4YYM - chains A and B of the 3 polymer chains in the assembly; structure by X-ray diffraction, 1.50 A resolution.

Chain A (and B):
Molecule: Transcription initiation factor TFIID subunit 1
From: Homo sapiens
Notes: fragment: bromodomain; chain B of this document is another copy of the same molecule, construct and numbering; everything in this record applies to it too
UniProtKB: P21675 (TAF1_HUMAN); numbering as in UniProt (aligned over 1497-1638)
Chain sequence (144 residues; each row starts with the number of its first residue):
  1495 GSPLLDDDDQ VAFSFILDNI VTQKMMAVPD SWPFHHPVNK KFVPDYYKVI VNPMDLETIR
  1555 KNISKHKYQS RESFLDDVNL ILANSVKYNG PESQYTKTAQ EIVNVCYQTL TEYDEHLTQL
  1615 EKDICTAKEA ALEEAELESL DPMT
Disordered / not traced: 1495-1499, 1632-1638 (chain B: 1495-1499, 1633-1638)
Construct notes: expression tag (1495-1496)
Bound ions: Ca2+: E1586 (shared with N1513(B) of chain B)

Chain A / chain B interface:
Contacting residue pairs (17; chain A residue first):
  D1524(A) - N1533(B)  hydrogen bond (backbone-side chain)
  D1524(A) - F1536(B)
  W1526(A) - H1530(B)
  P1527(A) - W1526(B)  hydrophobic
  P1527(A) - F1536(B)  hydrophobic
  H1530(A) - W1526(B)
  N1533(A) - D1524(B)  hydrogen bond
  K1535(A) - Q1588(B)
  F1536(A) - D1524(B)
  F1536(A) - P1527(B)  hydrophobic
  F1536(A) - Q1588(B)
  F1536(A) - Y1589(B)  hydrophobic
  F1536(A) - T1592(B)
  Q1588(A) - K1535(B)
  Q1588(A) - F1536(B)
  Y1589(A) - F1536(B)  hydrophobic
  T1592(A) - F1536(B)
Interface residues without a listed pair, chain A (11 interface residues in all): F1528
Interface residues without a listed pair, chain B (11 interface residues in all): V1537

In short:
The chain A/chain B interface involves 11 residues from each chain; the contacts include 2 hydrogen bonds. The
hydrogen-bonded pair is D1524(A)-N1533(B).
Both chains are Transcription initiation factor TFIID subunit 1 (Homo sapiens). Entry 4YYM (Crystal structure
of TAF1 BD2 Bromodomain bound to a butyryllysine peptide) was determined by X-ray diffraction (same
publication as 4YY6, 4YYD, 4YYI, 4YYJ, 4YYK and 4YYN).
